1AAN - chain A; structure by X-ray diffraction, 2.00 A resolution.

== Chain A ==
Molecule: Amicyanin
Organism: Paracoccus denitrificans
UniProtKB: P22364 (AMCY_PARDE); residues 1-105 here correspond to UniProt positions 27-131 (UniProt number = residue number + 26)
Amino-acid sequence (105 residues; each row starts with the number of its first residue):
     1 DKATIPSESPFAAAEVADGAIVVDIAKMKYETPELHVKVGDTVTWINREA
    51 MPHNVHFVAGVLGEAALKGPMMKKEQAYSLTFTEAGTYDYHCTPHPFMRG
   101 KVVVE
Ion coordination: Cu ion: H53, C92, H95
UniProt features mapped onto this chain:
  - binding site (Cu cation): H53, C92, H95, M98

== In short ==
H53, C92 and H95 coordinate a Cu ion ion. Curated annotation (UniProt) lists 4 Cu cation-binding residues.
Chain A is Amicyanin (Paracoccus denitrificans); the structure, Crystal structure analysis of amicyanin and
apoamicyanin from paracoccus denitrificans at 2.0 angstroms and 1.8 angstroms ..., was determined by X-ray
diffraction together with 1AAJ from the same study.
